PDB entry 3J47 | electron microscopy, 7.40 A resolution (low resolution: residue-level contacts below are approximate; hydrogen-bond / salt-bridge calls are withheld) | chains R and S of the 8 polymer chains in the assembly

== Chain R ==
Molecule: 26S proteasome regulatory subunit RPN7
Organism: Saccharomyces cerevisiae
Notes: fragment: C-terminal helix
UniProtKB: Q06103 (RPN7_YEAST); numbering as in UniProt (aligned over 397-422)
Chain sequence (26 residues; row label = number of the first residue in the row):
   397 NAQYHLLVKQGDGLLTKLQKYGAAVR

== Chain S ==
Molecule: 26S proteasome regulatory subunit RPN3
Organism: Saccharomyces cerevisiae
Notes: fragment: C-terminal helix
UniProtKB: P40016 (RPN3_YEAST); residue numbers follow UniProt; this construct covers 455-478
Chain sequence (24 residues; numbered 455 to 478; the number before each row is that of its first residue):
   455 EDPQQVFDERIKFANQLHDEYLVS

== How chain R and chain S interact ==
Pairs across the interface (14; chain R residue first):
  Tyr-400(R) / Pro-457(S)
  Leu-403(R) / Arg-464(S)
  Val-404(R) / Val-460(S)
  Val-404(R) / Arg-464(S)
  Lys-405(R) / Arg-464(S)
  Gly-407(R) / Arg-464(S)
  Asp-408(R) / Arg-464(S)
  Leu-411(R) / Phe-467(S)
  Leu-411(R) / Ala-468(S)
  Thr-412(R) / Phe-467(S)
  Leu-414(R) / Leu-471(S)
  Gln-415(R) / Phe-467(S)
  Gly-418(R) / Glu-474(S)
  Arg-422(R) / Glu-474(S)
Other interface residues (no listed pair), chain R (13 interface residues in all): Ala-419
Other interface residues (no listed pair), chain S (8 interface residues in all): Gln-470

== Summary ==
The interface between chain R and chain S involves 13 residues on one side and 8 on the other.
Here chain R is 26S proteasome regulatory subunit RPN7 and chain S is 26S proteasome regulatory subunit RPN3,
both from Saccharomyces cerevisiae. Entry 3J47 (Formation of an intricate helical bundle dictates the assembly
of the 26S proteasome lid) was determined by electron microscopy.
